8PG0 - chains A and H of the 3 polymer chains in the assembly; structure by electron microscopy, 2.97 A resolution.

Chain A:
Name: Solute carrier organic anion transporter family member 1B3
Source organism: Homo sapiens
Reference sequence: Q9NPD5 (SO1B3_HUMAN); residues 1-702 here = UniProt positions 1-702
Chain sequence (702 residues; each row starts with the number of its first residue):
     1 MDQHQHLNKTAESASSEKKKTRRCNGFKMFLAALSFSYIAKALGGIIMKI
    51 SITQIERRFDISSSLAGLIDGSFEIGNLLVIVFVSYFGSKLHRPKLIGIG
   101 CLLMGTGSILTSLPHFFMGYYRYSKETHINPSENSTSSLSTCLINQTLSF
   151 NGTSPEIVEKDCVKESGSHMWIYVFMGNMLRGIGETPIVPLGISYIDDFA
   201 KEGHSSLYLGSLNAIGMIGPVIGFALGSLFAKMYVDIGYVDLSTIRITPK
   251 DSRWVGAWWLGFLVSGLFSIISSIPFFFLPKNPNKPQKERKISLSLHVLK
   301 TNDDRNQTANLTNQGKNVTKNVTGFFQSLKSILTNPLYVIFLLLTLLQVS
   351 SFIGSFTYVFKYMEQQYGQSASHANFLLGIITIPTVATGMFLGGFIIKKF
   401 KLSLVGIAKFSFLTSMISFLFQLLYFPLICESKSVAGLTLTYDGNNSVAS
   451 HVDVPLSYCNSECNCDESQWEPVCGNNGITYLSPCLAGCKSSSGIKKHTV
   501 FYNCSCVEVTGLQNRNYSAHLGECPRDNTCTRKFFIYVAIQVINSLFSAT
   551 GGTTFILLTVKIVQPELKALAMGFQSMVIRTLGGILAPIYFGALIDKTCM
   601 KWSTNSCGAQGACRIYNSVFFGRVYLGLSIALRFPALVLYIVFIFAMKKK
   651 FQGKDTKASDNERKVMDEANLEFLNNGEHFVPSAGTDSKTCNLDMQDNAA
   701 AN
Unresolved in the structure: 1-25, 89-90, 124-168, 201-206, 279-323, 449-450, 495-497, 509-517, 605-609, 654-702
Swiss-Prot annotation at these positions:
  - modified residue (Phosphoserine): S293, S295, S683
  - glycosylation (N-linked (GlcNAc...) asparagine): N134, N145, N151, N445, N503, N516
  - natural variant: I292 (I292M: In a colorectal cancer sample), M647 (M647L: In a colorectal cancer sample)
Cystine bridges: C430-C530, C459-C506, C465-C485, C474-C524, C489-C504, C599-C613
Glycans and other covalent adducts: N-acetylglucosamine (NAG) linked to N503
Residues lining bound ligands: bicarbonate ion (BCT): R58, H115, G119, V235, D236, W258, W259
From the paper describing this entry:
  - post-translational modification sites: N134, N516 (proposed by the authors, not directly observed)
  - binding site for bicarbonate ion: R58, H115, D236, W258, W259
  - contacts within the chain: H115-W259 (cation-pi contact) (proposed by the authors, not directly observed)
  - contacts within the chain: R57-E364

Chain H:
Name: Fab19 (heavy chain, variable region)
Source organism: Homo sapiens
Chain sequence (240 residues; row label = number of the first residue in the row):
     1 EISEVQLVESGGGLVQPGGSLRLSCAASGFNFSSSSIHWVRQAPGKGLEW
    51 VASISSSSGSTSYADSVKGRFTISADTSKNTAYLQMNSLRAEDTAVYYCA
   101 RYYIKRWWLMSWEDYSMGLDYWGQGTLVTVSSASTKGPSVFPLAPSSKST
   151 SGGTAALGCLVKDYFPEPVTVSWNSGALTSGVHTFPAVLQSSGLYSLSSV
   201 VTVPSSSLGTQTYICNVNHKPSNTKVDKKVEPKSCDKTHT
Unresolved in the structure: 1-3, 17-18, 131-240
Cystine bridges: C25-C99

Interface between chain A and chain H:
Residue-residue contacts (37):
  S331(A) - T77(H)
  T334(A) - N31(H)  hydrogen bond (backbone-side chain)
  T334(A) - S33(H)  hydrogen bond
  N335(A) - S33(H)
  N335(A) - S57(H)
  P336(A) - N31(H)
  P336(A) - S34(H)
  P336(A) - M110(H)  hydrophobic
  P336(A) - S111(H)
  K561(A) - S58(H)
  I562(A) - S57(H)
  I562(A) - S58(H)
  V563(A) - S57(H)
  V563(A) - S58(H)
  Q564(A) - S55(H)
  Q564(A) - S56(H)  hydrogen bond (side chain-backbone)
  Q564(A) - S57(H)
  Q564(A) - S58(H)  hydrogen bond (side chain-backbone)
  Q564(A) - G59(H)  hydrogen bond (side chain-backbone)
  P565(A) - G59(H)
  A646(A) - M110(H)  hydrophobic
  K649(A) - W112(H)
  K649(A) - E113(H)
  K649(A) - D114(H)
  K649(A) - Y115(H)  hydrogen bond (backbone-backbone)
  K650(A) - S57(H)  hydrogen bond
  K650(A) - E113(H)
  F651(A) - S36(H)
  F651(A) - S53(H)
  F651(A) - I54(H)
  F651(A) - S55(H)
  F651(A) - S62(H)
  F651(A) - Y102(H)  hydrophobic
  F651(A) - E113(H)  hydrogen bond (backbone-side chain)
  Q652(A) - S60(H)
  G653(A) - S60(H)  hydrogen bond (backbone-side chain)
  G653(A) - T61(H)
Other interface residues (no listed pair), chain A (20 interface residues in all): Q327, L337, I340, F645, K648
Other interface residues (no listed pair), chain H (25 interface residues in all): H38, A75, S78

In short:
Chain A and chain H form an interface of 20 and 25 residues respectively; the contacts include 9 hydrogen
bonds. Polar pairs include T334(A)-N31(H), T334(A)-S33(H) and Q564(A)-S56(H). Ligands of chain A: bicarbonate
ion. From the paper: a binding site for bicarbonate ion at R58(A), H115(A) and D236(A) among others;
modification sites N134(A) and N516(A).
Chain A is Solute carrier organic anion transporter family member 1B3 and chain H is Fab19 (heavy chain,
variable region), both from Homo sapiens; the structure, Human OATP1B3, was determined by electron microscopy,
deposited together with 8PHW.
